PDB entry 7XAB | X-ray diffraction, 2.00 A resolution | chains A and B

[Chain A (and B)]
Molecule: Isoform 3 of cAMP-specific 3', 5'-cyclic phosphodiesterase 4D
Organism: Homo sapiens
Notes: EC 3.1.4.53; chain B of this document is another copy of the same molecule, construct and numbering; everything in this record applies to it too
UniProt: Q08499 (PDE4D_HUMAN), isoform Q08499-2; residues 1-507 here correspond to UniProt positions 167-673 (UniProt number = residue number + 166)
Sequence (507 residues; each row starts with the number of its first residue):
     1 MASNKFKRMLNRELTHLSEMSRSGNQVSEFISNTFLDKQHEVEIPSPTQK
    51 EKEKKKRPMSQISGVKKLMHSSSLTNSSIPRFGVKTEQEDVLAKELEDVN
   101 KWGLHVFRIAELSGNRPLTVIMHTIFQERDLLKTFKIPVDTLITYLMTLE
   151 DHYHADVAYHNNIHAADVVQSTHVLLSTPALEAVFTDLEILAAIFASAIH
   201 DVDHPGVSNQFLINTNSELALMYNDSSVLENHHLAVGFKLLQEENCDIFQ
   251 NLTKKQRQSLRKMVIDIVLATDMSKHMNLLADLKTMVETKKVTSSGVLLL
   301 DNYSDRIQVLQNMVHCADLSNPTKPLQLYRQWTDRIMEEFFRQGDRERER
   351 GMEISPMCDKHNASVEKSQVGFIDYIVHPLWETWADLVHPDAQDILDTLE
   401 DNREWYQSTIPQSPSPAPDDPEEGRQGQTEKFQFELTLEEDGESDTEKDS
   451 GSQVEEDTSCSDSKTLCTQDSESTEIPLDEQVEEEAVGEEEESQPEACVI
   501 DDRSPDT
Not modelled in the structure: 1-87, 411-507
Bound ions: Zn2+: H164, H200, D201, D318; Mg2+ near D201 (its only coordinating residue here)
Ligand contacts: 22d (AWI; 9-(cyclopropylmethoxy)-8-methoxy-2,2-dimethyl-7-(3-methylbut-2-enyl)-5-(pyridin-4-ylmethoxy)pyrano[3,2-b]xanthen-6-one): Y159, T271, M273, H276, D318, L319, N321, P322, Y329, W332, T333, I336, F340, M357, K367, S368, Q369, G371, F372, I376

[Interface between chain A and chain B]
Pairs across the interface (30):
  E218(A) - K239(B)  salt bridge
  A220(A) - R261(B)  hydrogen bond (backbone-side chain)
  L221(A) - A235(B)
  L221(A) - F238(B)  hydrophobic
  L221(A) - K239(B)
  L221(A) - R261(B)
  M222(A) - M222(B)  hydrophobic
  M222(A) - Y223(B)  hydrogen bond (backbone-side chain)
  M222(A) - A235(B)
  Y223(A) - M222(B)  hydrogen bond (side chain-backbone)
  Y223(A) - Y223(B)  hydrophobic
  N224(A) - N231(B)  hydrogen bond
  N224(A) - L234(B)
  N224(A) - A235(B)
  N224(A) - R261(B)
  N224(A) - I265(B)
  D225(A) - R261(B)  salt bridge
  N231(A) - N224(B)  hydrogen bond
  L234(A) - N224(B)
  A235(A) - L221(B)
  A235(A) - M222(B)
  A235(A) - N224(B)
  F238(A) - L221(B)  hydrophobic
  K239(A) - L221(B)
  K239(A) - M222(B)
  Q242(A) - L221(B)
  R261(A) - A220(B)  hydrogen bond (side chain-backbone)
  R261(A) - N224(B)
  R261(A) - D225(B)  salt bridge
  I265(A) - N224(B)
Interface residues without a listed pair, chain B (15 interface residues in all): E218, Q242

[Overview]
Chain A and chain B each contribute 15 residues to their interface, with 6 hydrogen bonds and 3 salt bridges.
Polar pairs include E218(A)-K239(B), D225(A)-R261(B) and A220(A)-R261(B). Chain A binds 22d. H164(A), H200(A),
D201(A) and D318(A) form the Zn2+ site.
Both chains are Isoform 3 of cAMP-specific 3', 5'-cyclic phosphodiesterase 4D (Homo sapiens). Entry 7XAB
(Crystal structure of PDE4D catalytic domain complexed with compound 22d) was determined by X-ray diffraction
together with 7XAA from the same study.
